PDB entry 4HON | X-ray diffraction, 1.80 A resolution | chains A and F

== Chain A ==
Name: Lysine-specific demethylase 4D
From: Homo sapiens
Notes: EC 1.14.11.-
Reference sequence: Q6B0I6 (KDM4D_HUMAN); residues 12-341 here = UniProt positions 12-341
Amino-acid sequence (330 residues; each row starts with the number of its first residue):
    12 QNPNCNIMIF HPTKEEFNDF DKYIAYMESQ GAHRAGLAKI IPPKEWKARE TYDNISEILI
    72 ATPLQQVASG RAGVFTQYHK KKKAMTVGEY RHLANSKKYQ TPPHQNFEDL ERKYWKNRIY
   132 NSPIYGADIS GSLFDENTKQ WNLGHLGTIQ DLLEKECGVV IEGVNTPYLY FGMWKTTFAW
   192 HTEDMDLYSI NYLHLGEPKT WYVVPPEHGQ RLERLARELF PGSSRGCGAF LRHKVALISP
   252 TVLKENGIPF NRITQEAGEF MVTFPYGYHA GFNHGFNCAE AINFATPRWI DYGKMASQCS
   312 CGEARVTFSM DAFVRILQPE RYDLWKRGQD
Ion coordination: Ni2+: His192, Glu194, His280 (together with 2-oxoglutaric acid); Zn2+: Cys238, His244, Cys310, Cys312
Small-molecule neighbours: 2-oxoglutaric acid (AKG): Tyr136, Tyr181, Phe189, His192, Glu194, Ser200, Asn202, Lys210, Trp212, Thr274, His280, Ala292
UniProt features mapped onto this chain:
  - binding site (2-oxoglutarate): Tyr136, Asn202, Lys210, Lys245
  - binding site (Fe cation): His192, Glu194, His280
  - binding site (Zn(2+)): Cys238, His244, Cys310, Cys312
  - modified residue (PolyADP-ribosyl glutamic acid): Glu26, Glu27

== Chain F ==
Name: Histone H3 Peptide
Amino-acid sequence (10 residues; numbered 6 to 15; the number before each row is that of its first residue):
     6 TARKSTGGKA
Modified residues: Lys9 (n-trimethyllysine; M3L)

== Chain A / chain F interface ==
Contacting residue pairs (36; chain A residue first):
  Gln77(A) with Thr11(F)
  Tyr89(A) with Gly13(F); Lys14(F); Ala15(F)
  His90(A) with Thr11(F); Gly12(F); Gly13(F), hydrogen bond (backbone-backbone); Lys14(F); Ala15(F), hydrogen bond (backbone-backbone)
  Ala138(A) with Thr11(F)
  Asp139(A) with Arg8(F), hydrogen bond (backbone-side chain); Ser10(F); Thr11(F), hydrogen bond (side chain-backbone)
  Ser141(A) with Arg8(F), hydrogen bond
  Ile172(A) with Ala7(F); Arg8(F)
  Glu173(A) with Arg8(F); Lys9(F), hydrogen bond (backbone-backbone)
  Gly174(A) with Lys9(F)
  Tyr179(A) with Arg8(F), hydrogen bond; Lys9(F), hydrogen bond (side chain-backbone)
  Tyr181(A) with Lys9(F); Thr11(F)
  Thr188(A) with Thr11(F)
  Glu194(A) with Lys9(F)
  His244(A) with Gly12(F); Gly13(F)
  Lys245(A) with Ser10(F), hydrogen bond (side chain-backbone); Thr11(F); Gly12(F)
  Ala292(A) with Lys9(F)
  Ile293(A) with Lys9(F)
  Asn294(A) with Lys9(F)
  Arg316(A) with Ala7(F)
  Val317(A) with Arg8(F); Lys9(F)
Other interface residues (no listed pair), chain A (25 interface residues in all): Tyr136, Val175, Asp195, Ser200, Val246
Other interface residues (no listed pair), chain F (10 interface residues in all): Thr6

== Summary ==
The interface between chain A and chain F involves 25 residues on one side and 10 on the other; the contacts
include 9 hydrogen bonds. Among the polar pairs are Asp139(A)-Arg8(F), Asp139(A)-Thr11(F) and
Ser141(A)-Arg8(F). Chain A binds 2-oxoglutaric acid.
Chain A is Lysine-specific demethylase 4D (Homo sapiens) and chain F is Histone H3 Peptide; the structure,
Crystal structure of human JMJD2D/KDM4D in complex with an H3K9me3 peptide and 2-oxoglutarate, was determined
by X-ray diffraction (same publication as 4HOO).
